4FNL - chains H and L; structure by X-ray diffraction, 2.30 A resolution.

Chain H:
Protein: Antibody C05, Heavy Chain
Source organism: Homo sapiens
Notes: fragment: Fab; antibody fragment or engineered binder
Sequence (247 residues; each row starts with the number of its first residue; a row labelled like 27A-27E holds insertion residues (27A, then the next letters in order)):
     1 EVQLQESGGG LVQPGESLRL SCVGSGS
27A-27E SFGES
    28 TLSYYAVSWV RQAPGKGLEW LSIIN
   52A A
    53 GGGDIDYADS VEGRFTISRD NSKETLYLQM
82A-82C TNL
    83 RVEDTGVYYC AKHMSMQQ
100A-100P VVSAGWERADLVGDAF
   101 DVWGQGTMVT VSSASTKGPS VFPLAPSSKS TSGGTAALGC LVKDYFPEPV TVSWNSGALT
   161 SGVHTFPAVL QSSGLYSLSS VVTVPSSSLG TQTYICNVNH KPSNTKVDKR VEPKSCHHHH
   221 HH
Disordered / not traced: 187-192, 215-222
Modified positions: Glu1 (pyroglutamic acid; PCA)
Disulfide bonds: Cys22-Cys92, Cys140-Cys196

Chain L:
Protein: Antibody C05, Light Chain
Source organism: Homo sapiens
Notes: antibody fragment or engineered binder
Sequence (214 residues; numbered 1 to 214; the number before each row is that of its first residue):
     1 DIQLTQSPSS LSASVGDRVT LTCQASQDIR KFLNWYQQKP GKGPKLLIYD ASNLQRGVPS
    61 RFSGGGSGTD FTLIISSLQP EDVGTYYCQQ YDGLPFTFGG GTKVVIKRTV AAPSVFIFPP
   121 SDEQLKSGTA SVVCLLNNFY PREAKVQWKV DNALQSGNSQ ESVTEQDSKD STYSLSSTLT
   181 LSKADYEKHK VYACEVTHQG LSSPVTKSFN RGEC
Disordered / not traced: 214
Disulfide bonds: Cys23-Cys88, Cys134-Cys194

How chain H and chain L interact:
Residue-residue contacts (77):
  Phe27B(H) with Arg56(L)
  Gln39(H) with Gln38(L), hydrogen bond; Tyr87(L)
  Lys43(H) with Tyr87(L)
  Gly44(H) with Tyr87(L)
  Leu45(H) with Pro44(L), hydrophobic; Tyr87(L), hydrophobic; Phe98(L)
  Trp47(H) with Leu94(L), hydrophobic; Pro95(L), hydrophobic; Phe96(L)
  Ile50(H) with Phe96(L), hydrophobic
  Asp58(H) with Leu94(L)
  Tyr91(H) with Gln38(L), hydrogen bond; Lys42(L); Gly43(L)
  His95(H) with Phe96(L)
  Met96(H) with Tyr49(L), hydrophobic
  Val100L(H) with Tyr91(L)
  Gly100M(H) with Tyr91(L); Phe96(L)
  Asp100N(H) with Tyr91(L)
  Ala100O(H) with Asn34(L); Tyr36(L); Leu46(L), hydrophobic; Tyr49(L), hydrophobic
  Phe100P(H) with Tyr36(L), hydrogen bond (backbone-side chain); Leu46(L); Gln89(L); Phe98(L), hydrophobic
  Asp101(H) with Leu46(L); Gln55(L)
  Trp103(H) with Tyr36(L); Pro44(L); Phe98(L), hydrophobic
  Val121(H) with Glu123(L)
  Phe122(H) with Ser121(L); Glu123(L); Gln124(L)
  Pro123(H) with Ser121(L); Glu123(L)
  Leu124(H) with Phe118(L); Val133(L), hydrophobic
  Ala125(H) with Phe118(L)
  Ser130(H) with Phe116(L)
  Thr131(H) with Lys207(L)
  Ser132(H) with Ser114(L); Val115(L); Phe116(L); Lys207(L)
  Thr135(H) with Phe116(L)
  Ala137(H) with Phe116(L), hydrophobic; Phe118(L); Leu135(L), hydrophobic
  Leu141(H) with Ser131(L)
  Lys143(H) with Ser131(L)
  His164(H) with Asn137(L); Asn138(L), hydrogen bond; Ser174(L), hydrogen bond
  Phe166(H) with Leu135(L), hydrophobic; Ser162(L); Thr164(L); Ser174(L); Leu175(L), hydrophobic; Ser176(L)
  Pro167(H) with Ser162(L), hydrogen bond (backbone-side chain); Val163(L)
  Val169(H) with Gln160(L); Glu161(L); Ser162(L)
  Leu170(H) with Gln160(L), hydrogen bond (backbone-side chain)
  Gln171(H) with Gln160(L)
  Val181(H) with Leu135(L), hydrophobic
  Thr183(H) with Asn137(L)
  Lys209(H) with Glu123(L), salt bridge
  Lys214(H) with Pro119(L); Pro120(L)
Interface residues without a listed pair, chain H (46 interface residues in all): Val37, Glu46, Gly104, Pro126, Ala136, Leu138
Interface residues without a listed pair, chain L (41 interface residues in all): Thr129

In short:
The interface between chain H and chain L involves 46 residues on one side and 41 on the other, with 7
hydrogen bonds and 1 salt bridge. Polar pairs include Lys209(H)-Glu123(L), Gln39(H)-Gln38(L) and
Tyr91(H)-Gln38(L).
Here chain H is Antibody C05, Heavy Chain and chain L is Antibody C05, Light Chain, both from Homo sapiens.
Entry 4FNL (Crystal structure of broadly neutralizing antibody C05) was determined by X-ray diffraction
together with 4FNK, 4FP8 and 4FQR from the same study.
